5JYO - chain D; structure by X-ray diffraction, 2.10 A resolution.

[Chain D]
Name: Glutaminase kidney isoform, mitochondrial
Organism: Homo sapiens
Notes: EC 3.5.1.2
UniProtKB: O94925 (GLSK_HUMAN); residue numbers follow UniProt; this construct covers 221-533
Amino-acid sequence (333 residues; numbered 201 to 533; the number before each row is that of its first residue):
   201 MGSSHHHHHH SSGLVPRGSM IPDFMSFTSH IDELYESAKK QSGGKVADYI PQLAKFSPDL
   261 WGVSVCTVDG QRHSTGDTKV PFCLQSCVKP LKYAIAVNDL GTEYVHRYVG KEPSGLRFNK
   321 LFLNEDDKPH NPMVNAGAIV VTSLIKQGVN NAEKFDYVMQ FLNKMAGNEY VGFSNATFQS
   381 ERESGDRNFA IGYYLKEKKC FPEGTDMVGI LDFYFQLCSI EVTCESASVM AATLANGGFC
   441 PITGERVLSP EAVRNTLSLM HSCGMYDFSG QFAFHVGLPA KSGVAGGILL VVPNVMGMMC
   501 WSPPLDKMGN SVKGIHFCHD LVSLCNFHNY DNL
Not modelled in the structure: 201-217, 316-318, 532-533
Construct notes: expression tag (201-220)
UniProt features mapped onto this chain:
  - region: Gly-315 to Phe-322 (Highly mobile activation loop)
  - binding site (substrate): Ser-286, Asn-335, Glu-381, Asn-388, Tyr-414, Tyr-466, Val-484
  - modified residue: Lys-311 (N6-acetyllysine)
  - natural variant: Arg-272 (R272K: In DEE71), Pro-313 (P313L: In GDPAG), Ser-482 (S482C: In CASGID)
  - mutagenesis: Tyr-249 (Y249A: Loss of enzyme activity), Ser-286 (S286A: Loss of enzyme activity), Lys-289 (K289A: Loss of enzyme activity), Phe-318 (F318Y: No effect on catalytic activity. Loss of inhibition by BPTES; when associated with S-322), Leu-321 (L321A: Decreased enzyme activity), Phe-322 (F322S: No effect on catalytic activity. Loss of inhibition by BPTES; when associated with Y-318), Leu-323 (L323A: Decreased enzyme activity), Tyr-394 (Y394A: Decreased enzyme activity; Y394L: No effect on catalytic activity. Loss of inhibition by BPTES), Tyr-466 (Y466A: Loss of enzyme activity)
Residues lining bound ligands: 63J (2-(pyridin-2-yl)-N-(5-{4-[6-({[3-(trifluoromethoxy)phenyl]acetyl}amino)pyridazin-3-yl]butyl}-1,3,4-thiadiazol-2-yl)acetamide): Lys-320, Leu-321, Phe-322, Leu-323, Asn-324, Glu-325, Tyr-394
What the authors report for this chain:
  - binding site for 63J: Lys-320, Leu-321, Phe-322, Leu-323, Asn-324, Glu-325, Asp-327, Tyr-394

[Summary]
Ligands of chain D: compound 63J. UniProt lists 7 substrate-binding residues and 9 mutagenesis sites. The
paper reports a binding site for 63J at Lys-320, Leu-321 and Phe-322 among others.
Chain D is Glutaminase kidney isoform, mitochondrial (Homo sapiens); the structure, Allosteric inhibition of
Kidney Isoform of Glutaminase, was determined by X-ray diffraction (same publication as 5JYP).
